4Z44 - chain A; structure by X-ray diffraction, 2.20 A resolution.

# Chain A
Name: Flavin-dependent tryptophan halogenase PrnA
From: Pseudomonas fluorescens
Notes: EC 1.14.19.9
Reference sequence: P95480 (PRNA_PSEFL); numbering as in UniProt (aligned over 1-538)
Amino-acid sequence (554 residues; each row starts with the number of its first residue; numbers below 1 keep their minus sign (His-15 is residue -15)):
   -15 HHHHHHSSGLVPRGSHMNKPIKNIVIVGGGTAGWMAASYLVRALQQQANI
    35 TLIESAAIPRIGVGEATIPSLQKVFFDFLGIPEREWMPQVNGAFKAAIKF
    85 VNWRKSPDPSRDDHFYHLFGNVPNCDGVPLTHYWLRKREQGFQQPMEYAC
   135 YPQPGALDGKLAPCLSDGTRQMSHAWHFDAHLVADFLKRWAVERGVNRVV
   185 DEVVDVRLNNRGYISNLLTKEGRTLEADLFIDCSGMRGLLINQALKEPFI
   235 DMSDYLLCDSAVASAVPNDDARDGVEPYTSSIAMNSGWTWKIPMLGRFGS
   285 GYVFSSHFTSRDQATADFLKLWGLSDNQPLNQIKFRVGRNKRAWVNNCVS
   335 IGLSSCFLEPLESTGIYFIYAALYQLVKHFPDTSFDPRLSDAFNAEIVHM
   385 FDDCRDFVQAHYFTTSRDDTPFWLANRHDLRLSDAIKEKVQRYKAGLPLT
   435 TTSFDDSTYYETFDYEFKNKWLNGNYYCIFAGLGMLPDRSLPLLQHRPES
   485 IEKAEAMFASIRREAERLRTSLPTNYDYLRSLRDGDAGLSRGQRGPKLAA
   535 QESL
Not modelled in the structure: -15 to 1, 518-538
Sequence notes: expression tag (-15 to 0); engineered mutation Lys454 (Phe in P95480)
Small-molecule neighbours: FAD (flavin-adenine dinucleotide): Val11, Gly12, Gly13, Gly14, Thr15, Ala16, Ile37, Glu38, Ser39, Ile42, Pro43, Arg44, Ile45, Val47, Glu49, Ala50, Thr51, Ala164, Asp185, Glu186, Val187, Cys217, Ser218, Gly219, Met220, Arg221, Leu223, Ala245, Trp274, Ile276, Ile317, Ile335, Gly336, Leu337, Phe341, Pro344, Ser347, Gly349, Ile350, Ile353
UniProt features mapped onto this chain:
  - active site: Lys79
  - binding site (FAD): Gly13, Thr15, Ala16, Ser39, Ile42, Ile45, Glu49, Ala50, Val187, Leu337, Ile350
  - binding site (7-chloro-L-tryptophan): Lys79, Glu346, Tyr443, Tyr444, Glu450
  - binding site (L-tryptophan): Glu346, Tyr443, Tyr444, Glu450
  - binding site (chloride): Thr348, Gly349
  - site: Lys79 (Role in guiding and activating HOCl), Glu346 (Important for activity)
What the authors report for this chain:
  - catalytic residues: Lys79, Glu346 (citing earlier work)
  - mutagenesis - Y443K, Y443R, Y444K, Y444R: unchanged catalytic activity on 4
  - mutagenesis - E450K (8 fold): increased catalytic activity on 4
  - conformationally variable residues (loop rearrangement): Thr435 to Glu445
  - mutagenesis - E450K: decreased stability
  - mutagenesis - F454K (4-fold): increased catalytic activity

# In short
Ligands of chain A: flavin-adenine dinucleotide. From UniProt: active-site residue Lys79, 11 FAD-binding
residues, 5 residues binding 7-chloro-L-tryptophan and 4 L-tryptophan-binding residues. From the paper:
catalytic residues Lys79 and Glu346; E450K increases catalytic activity on 4; 6 substitutions were tested in
all.
Chain A is Flavin-dependent tryptophan halogenase PrnA (Pseudomonas fluorescens); the structure, F454K Mutant
of Tryptophan 7-halogenase PrnA, was determined by X-ray diffraction, deposited together with 4Z43.
